8Y45 - chains A and D of the 5 polymer chains in the assembly; structure by electron microscopy, 3.45 A resolution.

[Chain A]
Name: Delta-type opioid receptor
Source organism: Homo sapiens
Reference sequence: P41143 (OPRD_HUMAN); numbering as in UniProt (aligned over 36-352)
Amino-acid sequence (325 residues; each row starts with the number of its first residue):
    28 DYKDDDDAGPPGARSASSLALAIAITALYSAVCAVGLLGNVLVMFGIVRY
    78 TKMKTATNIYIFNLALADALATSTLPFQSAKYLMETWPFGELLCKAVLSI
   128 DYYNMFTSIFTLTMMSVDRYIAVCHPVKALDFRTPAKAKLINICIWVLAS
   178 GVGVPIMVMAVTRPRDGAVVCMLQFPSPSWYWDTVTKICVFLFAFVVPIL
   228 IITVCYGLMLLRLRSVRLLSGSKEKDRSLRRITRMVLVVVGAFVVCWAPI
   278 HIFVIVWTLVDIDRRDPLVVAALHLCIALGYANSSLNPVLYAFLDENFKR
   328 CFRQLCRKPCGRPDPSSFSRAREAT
Not modelled in the structure: 28-44, 331-352
Differences from the reference sequence: expression tag (28-35)
Curated features (UniProtKB/Swiss-Prot):
  - lipidation: Cys333 (S-palmitoyl cysteine)
Disulfide bonds: Cys121-Cys198
Ligand contacts: A1LXY (N,N-diethyl-4-(5-oxidanylspiro[chromene-2,4'-piperidine]-4-yl)benzamide): Asp128, Tyr129, Met132, Lys214, Val217, Ile277, Val281, Trp284, Leu300, Ile304, Tyr308

[Chain D]
Name: Guanine nucleotide-binding protein G(i) subunit alpha-2
Source organism: Homo sapiens
Reference sequence: P04899 (GNAI2_HUMAN); residue numbers follow UniProt; this construct covers 1-355
Amino-acid sequence (355 residues; each row starts with the number of its first residue):
     1 MGCTLSAEDKAAAERSKMIDKNLREDGEKAAREVKLLLLGAGESGKNTIV
    51 KQMKIIHEDGYSEEECRQYRAVVYSNTIQSIMAIVKAMGNLQIDFADPSR
   101 ADDARQLFALSCTAEEQGVLPDDLSGVIRRLWADHGVQACFGRSREYQLN
   151 DSAAYYLNDLERIAQSDYIPTQQDVLRTRVKTTGIVETHFTFKDLHFKMF
   201 DVGAQRSERKKWIHCFEGVTAIIFCVALSAYDLVLAEDEEMNRMHASMKL
   251 FDSICNNKWFTDTSIILFLNKKDLFEEKITHSPLTICFPEYTGANKYDEA
   301 ASYIQSKFEDLNKRKDTKEIYTHFTCSTDTKNVQFVFDAVTDVIIKNNLK
   351 DCGLF
Not modelled in the structure: 1-4, 56-183
Differences from the reference sequence: variant Leu5 (Val in P04899); conflict Asn47 (Ser in P04899), Ala204 (Gly in P04899), Ala246 (Glu in P04899), Ser327 (Ala in P04899)
Curated features (UniProtKB/Swiss-Prot):
  - region: Lys35 to Lys46, Thr48 (G1 motif), Asp174 to Thr182 (G2 motif), Phe197 to Gly203, Gln205, Arg206 (G3 motif), Ile266 to Asp273 (G4 motif), Thr325, Cys326, Thr328 to Thr330 (G5 motif)
  - binding site (GTP): Leu176 to Thr182, Asp201 to Gly203, Gln205, Asn270 to Asp273
  - binding site (Mg(2+)): Thr182
  - modified residue: Arg179 (ADP-ribosylarginine), Gln205 (Deamidated glutamine), Cys352 (ADP-ribosylcysteine)
  - lipidation: Gly2 (N-myristoyl glycine), Cys3 (S-palmitoyl cysteine)

[Chain A / chain D interface]
Residue-residue contacts - 33 pairs, chain A then chain D:
  Thr84(A) - Cys352(D)  hydrogen bond (side chain-backbone)
  Arg146(A) - Cys352(D)  hydrogen bond
  Arg146(A) - Leu354(D)
  Ala149(A) - Asn348(D)
  Val150(A) - Ile345(D)
  Pro153(A) - Thr341(D)
  Pro153(A) - Ile345(D)  hydrophobic
  Val154(A) - Lys193(D)
  Val154(A) - Asp194(D)
  Leu157(A) - Ile344(D)  hydrophobic
  Arg160(A) - Asp351(D)  salt bridge
  Arg160(A) - Cys352(D)
  Thr161(A) - Glu28(D)
  Met236(A) - Leu354(D)  hydrophobic
  Val243(A) - Asp342(D)
  Arg244(A) - Tyr321(D)
  Arg244(A) - Asp342(D)
  Leu245(A) - Glu319(D)
  Leu245(A) - Asp342(D)
  Leu245(A) - Lys346(D)
  Leu246(A) - Phe355(D)  hydrophobic
  Glu251(A) - Lys315(D)
  Glu251(A) - Asp316(D)
  Lys252(A) - Asp316(D)
  Arg258(A) - Leu354(D)  hydrogen bond (side chain-backbone)
  Arg258(A) - Phe355(D)  hydrogen bond (side chain-backbone)
  Ile259(A) - Leu349(D)  hydrophobic
  Ile259(A) - Leu354(D)  hydrophobic
  Ile259(A) - Phe355(D)  hydrophobic
  Met262(A) - Leu354(D)  hydrophobic
  Glu323(A) - Lys350(D)
  Glu323(A) - Gly353(D)
  Glu323(A) - Phe355(D)
Other interface residues (no listed pair), chain A (26 interface residues in all): Thr82, Asp158, Ala163, Leu240, Val263, Asp322
Other interface residues (no listed pair), chain D (24 interface residues in all): Arg32, Leu195, Ile320, Phe337

[Overview]
26 residues of chain A face 24 of chain D across their interface; the contacts include 4 hydrogen bonds and 1
salt bridge. Polar contacts include Arg160(A)-Asp351(D), Thr84(A)-Cys352(D) and Arg146(A)-Cys352(D). Bound to
chain A: compound A1LXY.
Chain A is Delta-type opioid receptor and chain D is Guanine nucleotide-binding protein G(i) subunit alpha-2,
both from Homo sapiens; the structure, Cryo-EM structure of opioid receptor with biased agonist, was
determined by electron microscopy.
